Entry 1X8V (X-ray diffraction, 1.55 A resolution); this record covers chain A.

Chain A:
Protein: Cytochrome P450 51
From: Mycobacterium tuberculosis
Notes: EC 1.14.13.70
Reference sequence: P0A512 (CP51_MYCTU); numbering as in UniProt (aligned over 1-451)
Amino-acid sequence (455 residues; numbered 1 to 455; the number before each row is that of its first residue):
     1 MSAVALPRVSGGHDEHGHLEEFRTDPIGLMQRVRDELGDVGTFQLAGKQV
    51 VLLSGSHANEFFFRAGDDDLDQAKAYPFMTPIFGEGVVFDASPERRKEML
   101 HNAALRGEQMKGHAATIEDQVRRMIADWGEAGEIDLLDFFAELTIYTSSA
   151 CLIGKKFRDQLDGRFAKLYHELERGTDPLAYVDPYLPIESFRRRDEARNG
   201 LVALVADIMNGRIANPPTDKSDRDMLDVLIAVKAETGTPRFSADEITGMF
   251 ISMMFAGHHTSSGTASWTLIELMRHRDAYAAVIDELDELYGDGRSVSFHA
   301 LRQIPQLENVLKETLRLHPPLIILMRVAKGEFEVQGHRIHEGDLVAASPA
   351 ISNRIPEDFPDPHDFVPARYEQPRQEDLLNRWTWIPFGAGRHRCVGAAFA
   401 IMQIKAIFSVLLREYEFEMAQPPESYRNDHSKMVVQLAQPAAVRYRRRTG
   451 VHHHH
Unresolved in the structure: 1, 85-94, 217-222, 235-237, 450-455
Construct notes: engineered mutation Leu37 (Cys in P0A512), Ala442 (Cys in P0A512); expression tag (452-455)
Metal / ion sites: heme Fe near Cys394 (its only coordinating residue here)
Ligand contacts:
  - estriol (ESL), molecule 1: Gln72, Tyr76, Phe78, Met79, Phe83, Arg96, His101, Ser252, Phe255, Ala256, His259, Leu321, Ile323, Met433, Val434
  - estriol (ESL), molecule 2: Met99, Leu100, Met225, Val228, Leu229, Arg240, Phe241, Met249
  - heme (HEM): Gln72, Tyr76, Lys97, His101, Leu105, Leu152, Ala256, Gly257, Thr260, Ser261, Thr264, Leu315, Pro320, Leu321, Leu324, Arg326, Pro386, Phe387, Gly388, Arg391, His392, Arg393, Cys394, Val395, Gly396, Phe399, Ala400
From the paper describing this entry:
  - conformationally variable residues (order/disorder transition): Glu85 to Glu94
  - binding site for estriol: Tyr76, Phe78, Met79, Phe83, Arg96, Phe255, Ala256, His259, Leu321, Met433, Val434
  - specificity-determining residues: Phe78

Overview:
Bound to chain A: heme and estriol. The paper reports a binding site for estriol at Tyr76, Phe78 and Met79
among others; the specificity determinant Phe78.
Chain A is Cytochrome P450 51 (Mycobacterium tuberculosis); the structure, Estriol-bound and ligand-free
structures of sterol 14alpha-demethylase (CYP51), was determined by X-ray diffraction (same publication as
1H5Z).
